Entry 8JSR (electron microscopy, 2.90 A resolution); this record covers chains A and C of the 6 polymer chains in the assembly.

Chain A:
Protein: Engineered G-alpha-q
From: Homo sapiens
Chain sequence (361 residues; numbered 1 to 361; the number before each row is that of its first residue):
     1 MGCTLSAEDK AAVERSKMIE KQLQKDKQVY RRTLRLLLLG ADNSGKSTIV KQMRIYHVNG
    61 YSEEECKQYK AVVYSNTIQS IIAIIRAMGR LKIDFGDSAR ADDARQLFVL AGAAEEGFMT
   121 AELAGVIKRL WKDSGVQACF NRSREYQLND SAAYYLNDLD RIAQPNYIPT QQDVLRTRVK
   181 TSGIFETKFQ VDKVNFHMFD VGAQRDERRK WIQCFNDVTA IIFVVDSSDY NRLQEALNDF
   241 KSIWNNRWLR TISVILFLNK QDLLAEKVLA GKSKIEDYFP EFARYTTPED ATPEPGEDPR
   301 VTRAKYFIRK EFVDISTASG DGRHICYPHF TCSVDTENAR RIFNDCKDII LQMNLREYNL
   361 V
Unresolved in the structure: 1, 58-177

Chain C:
Protein: scFv16
From: Mus musculus
Notes: antibody fragment or engineered binder
Chain sequence (259 residues; numbered 1 to 259; the number before each row is that of its first residue):
     1 DVQLVESGGG LVQPGGSRKL SCSASGFAFS SFGMHWVRQA PEKGLEWVAY ISSGSGTIYY
    61 ADTVKGRFTI SRDDPKNTLF LQMTSLRSED TAMYYCVRSI YYYGSSPFDF WGQGTTLTVS
   121 SGGGGSGGGG SGGGGSDIVM TQATSSVPVT PGESVSISCR SSKSLLHSNG NTYLYWFLQR
   181 PGQSPQLLIY RMSNLASGVP DRFSGSGSGT AFTLTISRLE AEDVGVYYCM QHLEYPLTFG
   241 AGTKLELKAA AHHHHHHHH
Unresolved in the structure: 1, 121-136, 248-259
Disulfides: Cys-22/Cys-96

Chain A / chain C interface:
Residue-residue contacts (19; chain A residue first):
  Thr-4(A) / His-167(C)
  Ser-6(A) / His-167(C)
  Ser-6(A) / Asn-169(C)  hydrogen bond
  Ser-6(A) / Tyr-173(C)  hydrogen bond
  Ala-7(A) / His-232(C)
  Ala-7(A) / Tyr-235(C)  hydrophobic
  Glu-8(A) / Tyr-173(C)
  Glu-8(A) / Tyr-175(C)  hydrogen bond
  Glu-8(A) / Arg-191(C)  salt bridge
  Glu-8(A) / His-232(C)
  Asp-9(A) / Asn-169(C)  hydrogen bond
  Ala-11(A) / Tyr-101(C)  hydrophobic
  Ala-12(A) / Tyr-101(C)
  Glu-14(A) / Ser-52(C)  hydrogen bond
  Glu-14(A) / Gly-54(C)
  Glu-14(A) / Thr-57(C)  hydrogen bond
  Arg-15(A) / Tyr-101(C)
  Arg-15(A) / Tyr-102(C)
  Met-18(A) / Ser-53(C)
Other interface residues (no listed pair), chain A (11 interface residues in all): Leu-5
Other interface residues (no listed pair), chain C (20 interface residues in all): Ser-30, Ser-31, Tyr-50, Gly-56, Ile-100, Pro-107, Leu-233

In short:
11 residues of chain A and 20 residues of chain C are in contact; the contacts include 6 hydrogen bonds and 1
salt bridge. Among the polar pairs are Glu-8(A)/Arg-191(C), Ser-6(A)/Asn-169(C) and Ser-6(A)/Tyr-173(C).
Chain A is Engineered G-alpha-q (Homo sapiens) and chain C is scFv16 (Mus musculus); the structure, Cryo-EM
structure of the anamorelin-bound ghrelin receptor and Gq complex, was determined by electron microscopy.
